Entry 6TSU (electron microscopy, 3.42 A resolution); this record covers chains F2 and A2 of the 42 polymer chains in the assembly.

[Chain F2]
Name: Uncharacterized protein
Source organism: Rhodobacter capsulatus DE442
UniProtKB: D5AR34 (D5AR34_RHOCB); residue numbers follow UniProt; this construct covers 1-325
Chain sequence (325 residues; row label = number of the first residue in the row):
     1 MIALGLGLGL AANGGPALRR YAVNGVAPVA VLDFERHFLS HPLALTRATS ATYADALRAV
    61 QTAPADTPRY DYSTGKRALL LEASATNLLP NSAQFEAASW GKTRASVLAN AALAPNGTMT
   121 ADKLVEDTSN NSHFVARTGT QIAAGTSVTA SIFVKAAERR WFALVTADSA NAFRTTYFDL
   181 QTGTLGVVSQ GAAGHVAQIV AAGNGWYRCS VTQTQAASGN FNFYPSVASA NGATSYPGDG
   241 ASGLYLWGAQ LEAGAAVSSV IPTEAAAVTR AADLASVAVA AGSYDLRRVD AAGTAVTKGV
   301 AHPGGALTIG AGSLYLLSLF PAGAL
Not modelled in the structure: 1, 12-325

[Chain A2]
Name: Uncharacterized protein
Source organism: Rhodobacter capsulatus DE442
UniProtKB: D5AR33 (D5AR33_RHOCB); residue numbers follow UniProt; this construct covers 1-84
Chain sequence (84 residues; each row starts with the number of its first residue):
     1 MDVFAKHAVS LESPAVRHYE ITPSDSTDLA RRPRALRVQT GGTLVLRDET GITVTYTVFA
    61 GEILPVRPVR VLATGTTATA VGWE

[Interface between chain F2 and chain A2]
Pairs across the interface (7):
  L4(F2) with P14(A2)
  G5(F2) with E12(A2)
  L6(F2) with L11(A2); E12(A2), hydrogen bond (backbone-backbone); S13(A2); A35(A2), hydrophobic
  L8(F2) with P65(A2), hydrophobic
Interface residues without a listed pair, chain F2 (5 interface residues in all): G7
Interface residues without a listed pair, chain A2 (9 interface residues in all): A15, R34, W83

[Summary]
5 residues of chain F2 face 9 of chain A2 across their interface, with 1 hydrogen bond. The hydrogen-bonded
pair L6(F2)-E12(A2) is a backbone contact.
Chain F2 is Uncharacterized protein and chain A2 is Uncharacterized protein, both from Rhodobacter capsulatus
DE442; the structure, Capsid of empty GTA particle computed with C5 symmetry, was determined by electron
microscopy (same publication as 6TB9, 6TBA, 6TE8, 6TE9, 6TEB, 6TEH and 3 further entries).
